Entry 9K29 (electron microscopy, 3.00 A resolution); this record covers chains H and I of the 10 polymer chains in the assembly.

== Chain H (and I) ==
Name: Flagellar biosynthetic protein FliQ
Organism: Salmonella enterica subsp. enterica serovar Typhimurium str. LT2
Notes: chain I of this document is another copy of the same molecule, construct and numbering; everything in this record applies to it too
Reference sequence: P0A1L5 (FLIQ_SALTY); residues 1-89 here = UniProt positions 1-89
Amino-acid sequence (89 residues; numbered 1 to 89; the number before each row is that of its first residue):
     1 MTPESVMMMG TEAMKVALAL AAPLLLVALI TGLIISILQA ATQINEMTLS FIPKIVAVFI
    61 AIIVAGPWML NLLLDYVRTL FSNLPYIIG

== Interface between chain H and chain I ==
Contacting residue pairs - 16 pairs, chain H then chain I:
  Gln43(H) with Ala40(I)
  Ile44(H) with Ser36(I); Ala40(I), hydrophobic
  Asn45(H) with Asn45(I); Met47(I)
  Glu46(H) with Ser36(I), hydrogen bond; Ser50(I), hydrogen bond; Lys54(I), salt bridge
  Met47(H) with Met47(I), hydrophobic
  Thr48(H) with Lys54(I), hydrogen bond
  Leu49(H) with Leu29(I), hydrophobic; Leu33(I), hydrophobic
  Ile52(H) with Leu25(I), hydrophobic
  Phe59(H) with Met14(I), hydrophobic
  Ile62(H) with Met14(I), hydrophobic
  Ile63(H) with Met14(I), hydrophobic
Also at the interface, not in a pair above, chain H (14 interface residues in all): Phe51, Pro67, Leu74
Also at the interface, not in a pair above, chain I (16 interface residues in all): Pro3, Met7, Thr11, Leu18, Gly32, Ile37

== Summary ==
14 residues of chain H face 16 of chain I across their interface, with 3 hydrogen bonds and 1 salt bridge.
Among the polar pairs are Glu46(H)-Lys54(I), Glu46(H)-Ser36(I) and Glu46(H)-Ser50(I).
Chain H and chain I are both Flagellar biosynthetic protein FliQ (Salmonella enterica subsp. enterica serovar
Typhimurium str. LT2); the structure, Structure of the Salmonella flagellar FliPQR complex reconstituted in
the peptidisc, was determined by electron microscopy.
